PDB entry 2X9N | X-ray diffraction, 1.15 A resolution | chains C and D of the 4 polymer chains in the assembly

[Chain C (and D)]
Molecule: Pteridine reductase
From: Trypanosoma brucei brucei
Notes: EC 1.5.1.33; chain D of this document is another copy of the same molecule, construct and numbering; everything in this record applies to it too
UniProtKB: O76290 (O76290_TRYBB); residues 1-268 here = UniProt positions 1-268
Chain sequence (288 residues; each row starts with the number of its first residue; numbers below 1 keep their minus sign (Met-19 is residue -19)):
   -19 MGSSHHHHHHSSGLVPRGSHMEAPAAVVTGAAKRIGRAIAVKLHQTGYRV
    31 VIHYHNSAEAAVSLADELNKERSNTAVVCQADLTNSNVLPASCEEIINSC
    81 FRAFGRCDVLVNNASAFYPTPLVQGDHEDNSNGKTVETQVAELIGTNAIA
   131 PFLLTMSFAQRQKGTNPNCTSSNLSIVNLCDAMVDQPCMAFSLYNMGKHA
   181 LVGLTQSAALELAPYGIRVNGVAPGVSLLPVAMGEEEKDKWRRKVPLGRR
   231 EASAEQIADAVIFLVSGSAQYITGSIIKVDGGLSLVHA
Unresolved in the structure: -19 to 1, 105-113, 143-151 (chain D: -19 to 2, 104-113, 143-151)
Sequence notes: expression tag (-19 to 0)
Small-molecule neighbours:
  - AX3 (N~2~-cyclopropyl-1,3,5-triazine-2,4,6-triamine): Arg14, Ser95, Ala96, Phe97, Asp161, Tyr174, Leu208, Leu209, Pro210
  - dithiane diol (DTD): Phe97, Asp161, Met163, Cys168, Tyr174, Gly205, Val206, Leu209, Pro210, Met213, Trp221
  - NADP (NAP; NADP nicotinamide-adenine-dinucleotide phosphate): Gly10, Lys13, Arg14, Ile15, Gly16, His33, Tyr34, His35, Asn36, Ser37, Ala61, Asp62, Leu63, Thr64, Asn93, Ala94, Ser95, Ala96, Thr126, Asn127, Leu159, Cys160, Asp161, Tyr174, Lys178, Pro204, Gly205, Val206, Ser207, Leu208
What the authors report for this chain:
  - binding site for AX3: Arg14, Ser95, Phe97, Tyr174, Pro210
  - catalytic residues: Asp161, Tyr174 (citing earlier work)

[How chain C and chain D interact]
Contacting residue pairs (77):
  Asn65(C) - Glu117(D)  hydrogen bond
  Ser66(C) - Glu117(D)
  Asn67(C) - Glu117(D)
  Leu69(C) - Glu117(D)
  Pro70(C) - Val116(D)  hydrophobic
  Pro70(C) - Glu117(D)
  Pro101(C) - Met136(D)
  Pro101(C) - Glu191(D)
  Leu102(C) - Phe132(D)  hydrophobic
  Leu102(C) - Met136(D)
  Leu102(C) - Ala188(D)  hydrophobic
  Leu102(C) - Glu191(D)  hydrogen bond (backbone-side chain)
  Val103(C) - Ala139(D)  hydrophobic
  Val103(C) - Gln140(D)
  Val103(C) - Tyr195(D)
  Gln104(C) - Met136(D)
  Gln104(C) - Gln140(D)  hydrogen bond (backbone-side chain)
  Val116(C) - Pro70(D)  hydrophobic
  Val116(C) - Phe132(D)  hydrophobic
  Val116(C) - Leu133(D)  hydrophobic
  Val116(C) - Met136(D)  hydrophobic
  Glu117(C) - Asn65(D)  hydrogen bond
  Glu117(C) - Ser66(D)
  Glu117(C) - Asn67(D)
  Glu117(C) - Leu69(D)
  Glu117(C) - Pro70(D)
  Glu117(C) - Leu133(D)
  Val120(C) - Ile129(D)  hydrophobic
  Ala128(C) - Met176(D)
  Ile129(C) - Val120(D)  hydrophobic
  Phe132(C) - Leu102(D)  hydrophobic
  Phe132(C) - Val116(D)  hydrophobic
  Phe132(C) - Ser172(D)
  Phe132(C) - Leu173(D)  hydrophobic
  Phe132(C) - Met176(D)  hydrophobic
  Leu133(C) - Val116(D)  hydrophobic
  Leu133(C) - Glu117(D)
  Met136(C) - Leu102(D)
  Ala139(C) - Val103(D)  hydrophobic
  Gln140(C) - Val103(D)
  Val164(C) - Gln186(D)
  Asp165(C) - Gln186(D)
  Pro167(C) - Ser187(D)
  Pro167(C) - Leu190(D)
  Met169(C) - Leu190(D)  hydrophobic
  Met169(C) - Glu191(D)
  Ala170(C) - Glu191(D)
  Ser172(C) - Phe132(D)
  Ser172(C) - Ser187(D)
  Ser172(C) - Glu191(D)
  Leu173(C) - Phe132(D)  hydrophobic
  Asn175(C) - Gly183(D)  hydrogen bond (side chain-backbone)
  Asn175(C) - Ser187(D)  hydrogen bond
  Met176(C) - Ala128(D)
  Met176(C) - Phe132(D)  hydrophobic
  Met176(C) - Ala180(D)
  Met176(C) - Leu184(D)
  His179(C) - His179(D)
  His179(C) - Gly183(D)
  His179(C) - Gln186(D)
  Ala180(C) - Met176(D)
  Gly183(C) - Asn175(D)  hydrogen bond (backbone-side chain)
  Gly183(C) - His179(D)
  Leu184(C) - Met176(D)
  Gln186(C) - Asp165(D)
  Gln186(C) - His179(D)
  Ser187(C) - Pro167(D)
  Ser187(C) - Ser172(D)
  Ser187(C) - Asn175(D)  hydrogen bond
  Ala188(C) - Leu102(D)  hydrophobic
  Leu190(C) - Pro167(D)
  Leu190(C) - Met169(D)  hydrophobic
  Glu191(C) - Pro101(D)
  Glu191(C) - Leu102(D)  hydrogen bond (side chain-backbone)
  Glu191(C) - Met169(D)
  Glu191(C) - Ala170(D)
  Glu191(C) - Ser172(D)
Interface residues without a listed pair, chain C (43 interface residues in all): Ile124, Thr135, Phe171, Val182, Leu192, Tyr195
Interface residues without a listed pair, chain D (42 interface residues in all): Ile124, Thr135, Val164, Phe171, Val182, Leu192

[In short]
The interface between chain C and chain D involves 43 residues on one side and 42 on the other; the contacts
include 9 hydrogen bonds. Polar contacts include Asn65(C)-Glu117(D), Leu102(C)-Glu191(D) and
Gln104(C)-Gln140(D). The paper reports catalytic residues Asp161(C) and Tyr174(C); a binding site for AX3 at
Arg14(C), Ser95(C) and Phe97(C) among others.
Chain C and chain D are both Pteridine reductase (Trypanosoma brucei brucei); the structure, High resolution
structure of TbPTR1 in complex with cyromazine, was determined by X-ray diffraction, deposited together with
2X9V, 2X9G and 3MCV.
